8T7R - chains a and 6 of the 50 polymer chains in the assembly; structure by X-ray diffraction, 3.84 A resolution.

== Chain a ==
Name: MHC class I antigen (Fragment)
Organism: Homo sapiens
UniProtKB: F6IQR9 (F6IQR9_HUMAN); residues 1-274 here correspond to UniProt positions 25-298 (UniProt number = residue number + 24)
Amino-acid sequence (274 residues; row label = number of the first residue in the row):
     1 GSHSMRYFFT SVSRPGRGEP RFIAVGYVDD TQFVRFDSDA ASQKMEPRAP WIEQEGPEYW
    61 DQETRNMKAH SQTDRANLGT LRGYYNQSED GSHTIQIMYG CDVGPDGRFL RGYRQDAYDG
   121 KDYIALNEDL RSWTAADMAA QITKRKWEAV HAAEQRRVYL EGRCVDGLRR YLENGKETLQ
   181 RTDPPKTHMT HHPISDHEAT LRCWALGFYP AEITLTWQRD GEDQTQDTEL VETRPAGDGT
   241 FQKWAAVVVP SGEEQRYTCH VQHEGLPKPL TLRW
Not modelled in the structure: 183-274
Disulfides: Cys101-Cys164
What the authors report for this chain:
  - specificity-determining residues: Val158, Arg163, Asp166
  - mutagenesis - V158A, R163T, D166E: decreased binding to appAbs

== Chain 6 ==
Name: peptide
Amino-acid sequence (9 residues; each row starts with the number of its first residue):
   401 VTEHDTLLY

== Chain a / chain 6 interface ==
Pairs across the interface (43):
  Met5(a) with Val401(6)
  Tyr7(a) with Val401(6), hydrogen bond (side chain-backbone); Thr402(6)
  Glu63(a) with Val401(6); Thr402(6), hydrogen bond
  Asn66(a) with Thr402(6); Glu403(6), hydrogen bond (side chain-backbone); His404(6), hydrogen bond (side chain-backbone)
  Met67(a) with Thr402(6)
  Ala69(a) with Thr406(6)
  His70(a) with Thr406(6)
  Thr73(a) with Thr406(6), hydrogen bond; Leu407(6); Leu408(6)
  Asp74(a) with Tyr409(6)
  Ala76(a) with Leu408(6), hydrophobic
  Asn77(a) with Leu407(6); Leu408(6); Tyr409(6), hydrogen bond (side chain-backbone)
  Leu81(a) with Tyr409(6), hydrophobic
  Tyr84(a) with Tyr409(6), hydrogen bond (side chain-backbone)
  Ile95(a) with Tyr409(6)
  Tyr99(a) with Thr402(6); Glu403(6), hydrogen bond (side chain-backbone)
  Asp116(a) with Tyr409(6), hydrogen bond
  Thr143(a) with Tyr409(6), hydrogen bond (side chain-backbone)
  Lys146(a) with Tyr409(6), hydrogen bond (side chain-backbone)
  Trp147(a) with Leu407(6); Leu408(6), hydrogen bond (side chain-backbone); Tyr409(6), hydrophobic
  Val150(a) with Leu407(6), hydrophobic
  Gln155(a) with Glu403(6)
  Arg156(a) with Glu403(6), salt bridge; Asp405(6), salt bridge; Leu407(6)
  Tyr159(a) with Val401(6), hydrogen bond (side chain-backbone); Thr402(6); Glu403(6)
  Arg163(a) with Val401(6); His404(6)
  Gly167(a) with Val401(6)
  Arg170(a) with Val401(6)
  Tyr171(a) with Val401(6), hydrogen bond (side chain-backbone)
Other interface residues (no listed pair), chain a (35 interface residues in all): Phe9, Tyr59, Gln62, Thr80, Ile97, Arg114, Tyr123, Ala152

== Overview ==
35 residues of chain a face 9 of chain 6 across their interface, with 14 hydrogen bonds and 2 salt bridges.
Polar pairs include Arg156(a)-Glu403(6), Arg156(a)-Asp405(6) and Tyr7(a)-Val401(6). From the paper: V158A,
R163T and D166E of chain a reduce binding to appAbs; specificity determinants Val158(a), Arg163(a) and
Asp166(a).
Chain a is MHC class I antigen (Fragment) (Homo sapiens) and chain 6 is peptide; the structure, Crystal
structure of human leukocyte antigen A*0101 in complex with the Fab of alloreactive antibody E07, was
determined by X-ray diffraction, deposited together with 8T6M.
